Entry 1UR6 (solution NMR); this record covers chains A and B.

# Chain A
Molecule: Ubiquitin-conjugating enzyme E2-17 kDa 2
From: Homo sapiens
Notes: EC 6.3.2.19
UniProt: P51669 (UB5B_HUMAN); numbering as in UniProt (aligned over 1-147)
Amino-acid sequence (147 residues; row label = number of the first residue in the row):
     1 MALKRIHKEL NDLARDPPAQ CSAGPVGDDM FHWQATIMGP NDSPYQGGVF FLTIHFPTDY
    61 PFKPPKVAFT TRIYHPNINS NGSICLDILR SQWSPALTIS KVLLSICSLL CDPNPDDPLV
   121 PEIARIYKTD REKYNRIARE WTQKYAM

# Chain B
Molecule: Potential transcriptional repressor NOT4HP
From: Homo sapiens
Notes: fragment: ring finger, residues 12-63
UniProt: O95628 (O95628); residue numbers follow UniProt; this construct covers 12-63
Amino-acid sequence (52 residues; each row starts with the number of its first residue):
    12 VECPLCMEPL EIDDINFFPC TCGYQICRFC WHRIRTDENG LCPACRKPYP ED
Swiss-Prot annotation at these positions:
  - zinc finger: Cys14 to Arg57 (RING-type)
  - mutagenesis: Leu16 (L16A/E: Abolishes interaction with E2 ubiquitin ligases), Cys17 (C17A: Abolishes interaction with E2 ubiquitin ligases), Met18 (M18A: Strongly reduces interaction with E2 ubiquitin ligases), Cys33 (C33R: Abolishes interaction with E2 ubiquitin ligases), Trp42 (W42A: Strongly reduces interaction with E2 ubiquitin ligases), Arg44 (R44A/E: Strongly reduces interaction with E2 ubiquitin ligases), Ile45 (I45A/W: Strongly reduces interaction with E2 ubiquitin ligases), Glu49 (E49A: Strongly reduces interaction with E2 ubiquitin ligases; E49K: Strongly reduced interaction with UBE2D2), Pro54 (P54A: Strongly reduces interaction with E2 ubiquitin ligases), Arg57 (R57A/E: Strongly reduces interaction with E2 ubiquitin ligases)
Ion coordination: Zn2+ site 1: Cys14, Cys17, Cys38, Cys41; Zn2+ site 2: Cys31, Cys33, Cys53, Cys56

# Chain A / chain B interface
Residue-residue contacts (43; chain A residue first):
  Met1(A) - Cys17(B)
  Met1(A) - Glu19(B)
  Met1(A) - Phe40(B)
  Ala2(A) - Cys17(B)
  Lys4(A) - Glu13(B)
  Lys4(A) - Cys17(B)
  Lys4(A) - Met18(B)
  Lys4(A) - Glu19(B)
  Lys4(A) - Pro20(B)
  Arg5(A) - Pro15(B)
  Arg5(A) - Leu16(B)
  Arg5(A) - Cys17(B)
  Arg5(A) - Met18(B)
  Lys8(A) - Glu13(B)
  Lys8(A) - Met18(B)
  Glu9(A) - Met18(B)
  Thr58(A) - Arg44(B)
  Asp59(A) - Arg44(B)
  Asp59(A) - Asp48(B)
  Pro61(A) - Leu16(B)
  Phe62(A) - Cys41(B)
  Phe62(A) - Arg44(B)
  Phe62(A) - Ile45(B)
  Phe62(A) - Asp48(B)
  Phe62(A) - Glu49(B)
  Lys63(A) - Asp48(B)
  Lys63(A) - Glu49(B)
  Ser91(A) - Arg57(B)
  Gln92(A) - Glu49(B)
  Gln92(A) - Asn50(B)
  Gln92(A) - Arg57(B)
  Trp93(A) - Arg57(B)
  Ser94(A) - Cys53(B)
  Ser94(A) - Pro54(B)
  Ser94(A) - Ala55(B)
  Ser94(A) - Cys56(B)
  Ser94(A) - Arg57(B)
  Pro95(A) - Ile45(B)
  Pro95(A) - Glu49(B)
  Pro95(A) - Leu52(B)
  Pro95(A) - Pro54(B)
  Ala96(A) - Leu16(B)
  Ala96(A) - Pro54(B)
Other interface residues (no listed pair), chain A (18 interface residues in all): Thr98
Other interface residues (no listed pair), chain B (21 interface residues in all): Tyr35
From the paper, about this interface:
  - specific contacts: Met1(A)-Cys17(B), Lys4(A)-Glu13(B), Lys4(A)-Met18(B), Arg5(A)-Pro15(B), Arg5(A)-Met18(B), Lys8(A)-Glu13(B), Lys8(A)-Met18(B), Asp59(A)-Arg44(B), Phe62(A)-Arg44(B) (hydrophobic contact), Phe62(A)-Ile45(B) (hydrophobic contact), Lys63(A)-Asp48(B) (salt bridge), Lys63(A)-Glu49(B) (salt bridge), Gln92(A)-Glu49(B), Gln92(A)-Arg57(B), Ser94(A)-Pro54(B), Ser94(A)-Arg57(B), Pro95(A)-Glu49(B), Pro95(A)-Pro54(B), Ala96(A)-Pro54(B)
  - interface residues, chain A: Met1(A)

# Summary
18 residues of chain A face 21 of chain B across their interface. The paper describes contacts between Met1(A)
and Cys17(B), Lys4(A) and Glu13(B) and Lys4(A) and Met18(B) among others; hydrophobic contacts between
Phe62(A) and Arg44(B) and Phe62(A) and Ile45(B); salt bridges between Lys63(A) and Asp48(B) and Lys63(A) and
Glu49(B). The paper reports the interface residue Met1(A).
Here chain A is Ubiquitin-conjugating enzyme E2-17 kDa 2 and chain B is Potential transcriptional repressor
NOT4HP, both from Homo sapiens. Entry 1UR6 (NMR based structural model of the UbcH5B-CNOT4 complex) was
determined by solution NMR.
